Entry 7TKI (electron microscopy, 7.10 A resolution (low resolution: residue-level contacts below are approximate; hydrogen-bond / salt-bridge calls are withheld)); this record covers chains 0 and 9 of the 27 polymer chains in the assembly.

# Chain 0 (and 9)
Molecule: ATP synthase subunit 9
From: Saccharomyces cerevisiae
Notes: chain 9 of this document is another copy of the same molecule, construct and numbering; everything in this record applies to it too
UniProt: P61829 (ATP9_YEAST); numbering as in UniProt (aligned over 1-76)
Sequence (76 residues; each row starts with the number of its first residue):
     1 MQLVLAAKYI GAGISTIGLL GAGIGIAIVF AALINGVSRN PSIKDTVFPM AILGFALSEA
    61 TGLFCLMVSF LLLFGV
Not modelled in the structure: 76 (chain 9: 1, 76)
Curated features (UniProtKB/Swiss-Prot):
  - site: Glu-59 (Reversibly protonated during proton transport)
  - modified residue: Met-1 (N-formylmethionine)
  - natural variant: Thr-46 (T46L: In strain: DS400/A3 and KL14-4A), Leu-53 (L53F: In strain: DS400/A3, DS401 and 1 more), Leu-57 (L57V: In oligomycin-resistant mutant and cross-resistance to venturicidin), Cys-65 (C65S: In oligomycin-resistant mutant)

# Chain 0 / chain 9 interface
Residue-residue contacts (7):
  Tyr-9(0) with Gly-11(9)
  Gly-13(0) with Gly-11(9)
  Thr-16(0) with Gly-18(9)
  Leu-20(0) with Gly-18(9); Gly-21(9)
  Gly-23(0) with Gly-25(9)
  Ile-24(0) with Gly-21(9)
Also at the interface, not in a pair above, chain 0 (7 interface residues in all): Ala-27
Also at the interface, not in a pair above, chain 9 (6 interface residues in all): Ile-14, Ser-15

# In short
7 residues of chain 0 and 6 residues of chain 9 are in contact.
Chain 0 and chain 9 are both ATP synthase subunit 9 (Saccharomyces cerevisiae); the structure, Yeast ATP
synthase State 2catalytic(c) with 10 mM ATP backbone model, was determined by electron microscopy (same
publication as 7TJS, 7TJT, 7TJU, 7TJV, 7TJW, 7TJX and 30 further entries).
